PDB entry 5SZD | X-ray diffraction, 1.49 A resolution | chains A and F of the 6 polymer chains in the assembly

== Chain A (and F) ==
Molecule: RNA-binding protein Hfq
From: Aquifex aeolicus (strain VF5)
Notes: chain F of this document is another copy of the same molecule, construct and numbering; everything in this record applies to it too
UniProt: O66512 (HFQ_AQUAE); residues 4-83 here correspond to UniProt positions 1-80 (UniProt number = residue number - 3)
Sequence (83 residues; numbered 1 to 83; the number before each row is that of its first residue):
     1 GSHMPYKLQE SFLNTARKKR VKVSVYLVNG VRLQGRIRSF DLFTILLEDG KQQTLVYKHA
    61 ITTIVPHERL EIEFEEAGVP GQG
Not modelled in the structure: 73-83
Sequence notes: expression tag (1-3)

== Chain A / chain F interface ==
Pairs across the interface (47):
  His3(A) with Glu10(F), salt bridge; Phe40(F); Asp41(F); Leu42(F)
  Met4(A) with Asp41(F)
  Pro5(A) with Asp41(F); Leu42(F), hydrogen bond (backbone-backbone)
  Tyr6(A) with Asp41(F); Phe43(F)
  Lys7(A) with Asp41(F), hydrogen bond (backbone-side chain)
  Leu8(A) with Ser39(F); Phe40(F), hydrophobic; Asp41(F), hydrogen bond (backbone-side chain); Thr44(F); Ile45(F); Leu46(F); Leu55(F), hydrophobic
  Gln9(A) with Asp41(F), hydrogen bond (backbone-side chain); Thr44(F); Tyr57(F), hydrogen bond
  Phe12(A) with Leu55(F), hydrophobic
  Leu27(A) with Asn29(F)
  Val28(A) with Asn29(F), hydrogen bond (backbone-side chain)
  Lys58(A) with Tyr57(F); His59(F), hydrogen bond (backbone-side chain)
  His59(A) with His59(F), hydrogen bond (backbone-side chain)
  Ile61(A) with Tyr57(F); His59(F), hydrogen bond (backbone-side chain); Ala60(F)
  Thr62(A) with Leu27(F); Val56(F); Tyr57(F), hydrogen bond (backbone-backbone); Ala60(F)
  Thr63(A) with Leu33(F); Thr54(F); Leu55(F)
  Ile64(A) with Thr54(F); Leu55(F), hydrogen bond (backbone-backbone)
  Val65(A) with Gln52(F); Gln53(F); Thr54(F)
  Pro66(A) with Gln52(F); Gln53(F)
  Arg69(A) with Glu48(F), salt bridge; Lys51(F), hydrogen bond (side chain-backbone); Gln53(F)
  Leu70(A) with Gln53(F), hydrogen bond (backbone-side chain)
Other interface residues (no listed pair), chain A (26 interface residues in all): Leu13, Gly30, Ile45, Ala60, Glu68, Ile72
Other interface residues (no listed pair), chain F (23 interface residues in all): Val28

== In short ==
26 residues of chain A face 23 of chain F across their interface, with 13 hydrogen bonds and 2 salt bridges.
Polar contacts include His3(A)-Glu10(F), Arg69(A)-Glu48(F) and Lys7(A)-Asp41(F).
Chain A and chain F are both RNA-binding protein Hfq (Aquifex aeolicus (strain VF5)); the structure, Crystal
structure of Aquifex aeolicus Hfq at 1.5A, was determined by X-ray diffraction, deposited together with 5SZE.
